PDB entry 1XFW | X-ray diffraction, 3.40 A resolution | chains A and O

[Chain A]
Name: Calmodulin-sensitive adenylate cyclase
Source organism: Bacillus anthracis
Notes: EC 4.6.1.1
UniProtKB: P40136 (CYAA_BACAN); residues 33-800 here = UniProt positions 33-800
Sequence (777 residues; each row starts with the number of its first residue):
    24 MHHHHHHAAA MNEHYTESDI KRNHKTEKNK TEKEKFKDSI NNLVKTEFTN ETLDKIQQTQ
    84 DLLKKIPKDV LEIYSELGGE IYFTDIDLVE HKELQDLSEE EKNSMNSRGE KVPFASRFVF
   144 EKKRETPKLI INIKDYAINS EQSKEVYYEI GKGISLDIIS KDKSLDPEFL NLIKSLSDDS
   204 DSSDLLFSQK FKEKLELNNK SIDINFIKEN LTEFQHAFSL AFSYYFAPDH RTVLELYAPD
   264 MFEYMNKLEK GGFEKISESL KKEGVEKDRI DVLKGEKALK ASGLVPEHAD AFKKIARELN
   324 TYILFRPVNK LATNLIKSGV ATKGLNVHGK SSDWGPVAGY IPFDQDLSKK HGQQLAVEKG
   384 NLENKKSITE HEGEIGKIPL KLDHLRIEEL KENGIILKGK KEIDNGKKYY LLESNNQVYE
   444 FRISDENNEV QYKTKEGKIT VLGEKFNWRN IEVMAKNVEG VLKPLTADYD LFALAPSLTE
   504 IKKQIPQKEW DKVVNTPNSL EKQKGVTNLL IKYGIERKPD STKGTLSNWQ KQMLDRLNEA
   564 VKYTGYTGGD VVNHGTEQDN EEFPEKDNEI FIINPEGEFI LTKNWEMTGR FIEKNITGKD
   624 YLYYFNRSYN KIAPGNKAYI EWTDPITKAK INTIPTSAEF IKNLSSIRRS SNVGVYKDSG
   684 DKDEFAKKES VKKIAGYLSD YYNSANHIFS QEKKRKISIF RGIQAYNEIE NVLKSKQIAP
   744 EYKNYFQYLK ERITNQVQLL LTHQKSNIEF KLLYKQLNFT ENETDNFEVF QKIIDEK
Disordered / not traced: 24-63, 799-800
Differences from the reference sequence: initiating methionine (24); expression tag (25-30); cloning artifact (31-32)
Ion coordination: Mg2+: Asp491, Asp493, His577
Ligand contacts: adenosine-3',5'-cyclic-monophosphate (CMP): Arg329, Lys346, Leu348, Asp493, Lys546, Gly547, Thr548, His577, Gly578, Thr579, Glu580, Asp582, Asn583
Swiss-Prot annotation at these positions:
  - active site: His351 (Proton acceptor)
  - binding site (Mg(2+)): Asp491, Asp493, His577
  - binding site (3',5'-cyclic AMP): Thr548, His577 to Thr579
  - mutagenesis: Val169 (V169A: No effect), Tyr170 (Y170A: Loss of cytotoxicity due to inability to bind PA), Tyr171 (Y171A: Loss of cytotoxicity due to inability to bind PA), Glu172 (E172A: No effect), Ile173 (I173A: Loss of cytotoxicity due to inability to bind PA), Gly174 (G174A: No effect), Lys175 (K175A: Loss of cytotoxicity due to inability to bind PA), Arg329 (R329M: Great decrease in activity), Lys346 (K346M/R: Loss of activity; K346Q: Loss of activity due to inability to bind the substrate), Lys353 (K353M/R/A: Loss of activity), Glu436 (E436Q: Decreases activity), Glu443 (E443Q: Decreases activity), 12 further mutagenesis entries in UniProt
From the paper describing this entry:
  - catalytic residues: Asp491, His577 (by similarity / conservation)
  - catalytic residues: Asn583 (proposed by the authors, not directly observed)
  - mutagenesis - H351A (200-fold), H351R (200-fold): decreased catalytic activity
  - mutagenesis - H351K: unchanged catalytic activity

[Chain O]
Name: Calmodulin 2
Source organism: Homo sapiens
UniProtKB: P62158 (CALM_HUMAN); residues 0-148 here correspond to UniProt positions 1-149 (UniProt number = residue number + 1)
Sequence (149 residues; each row starts with the number of its first residue; numbering starts at 0):
     0 MADQLTEEQI AEFKEAFSLF DKDGDGTITT KELGTVMRSL GQNPTEAELQ DMINEVDADG
    60 NGTIDFPEFL TMMARKMKDT DSEEEIREAF RVFDKDGNGY ISAAELRHVM TNLGEKLTDE
   120 EVDQMIREAD IDGDGQVNYE EFVQMMTAK
Disordered / not traced: 0-2
Ion coordination: Ca2+ site 1: Asp20, Asp22, Asp24, Thr26; Ca2+ site 2: Asp93, Asp95, Asn97, Tyr99, Glu104; Ca2+ site 3: Asp129, Asp131, Asp133, Gln135, Glu140

[Interface between chain A and chain O]
Residue-residue contacts (101):
  Leu501(A) - Val108(O)  hydrophobic
  Leu501(A) - Leu112(O)  hydrophobic
  Thr502(A) - Asn111(O)
  Lys505(A) - Leu112(O)
  Lys505(A) - Gly113(O)
  Trp513(A) - Leu112(O)
  Trp513(A) - Gly113(O)
  Trp513(A) - Glu114(O)
  Val517(A) - Glu114(O)
  Ser522(A) - Glu120(O)
  Ser522(A) - Gln123(O)
  Ser522(A) - Met124(O)
  Leu523(A) - Glu127(O)
  Leu523(A) - Met144(O)  hydrophobic
  Lys525(A) - Glu114(O)  salt bridge
  Lys525(A) - Leu116(O)
  Gln526(A) - Leu105(O)
  Gln526(A) - Met124(O)
  Gln526(A) - Met144(O)
  Lys527(A) - Met144(O)
  Lys527(A) - Met145(O)
  Val529(A) - Met109(O)  hydrophobic
  Thr530(A) - Ala88(O)
  Thr530(A) - Phe92(O)
  Thr530(A) - Met145(O)
  Leu533(A) - Phe92(O)  hydrophobic
  Leu533(A) - Leu112(O)  hydrophobic
  Ile534(A) - Glu84(O)
  Ile534(A) - Ile85(O)
  Ile534(A) - Ala88(O)  hydrophobic
  Ile538(A) - Glu87(O)
  Ile538(A) - Ala88(O)
  Glu539(A) - Glu84(O)
  Arg540(A) - Glu87(O)  salt bridge
  Thr620(A) - Lys94(O)
  Gly621(A) - Lys94(O)
  Asp623(A) - Lys94(O)
  Asp623(A) - His107(O)  salt bridge
  Asp623(A) - Asn111(O)
  Leu625(A) - Val91(O)  hydrophobic
  Phe628(A) - Arg90(O)
  Arg630(A) - Glu83(O)
  Arg630(A) - Glu84(O)  salt bridge
  Arg630(A) - Glu87(O)  salt bridge
  Asp647(A) - Arg90(O)  salt bridge
  Pro648(A) - Asp93(O)
  Pro648(A) - Gly96(O)
  Pro648(A) - Gly98(O)
  Ile649(A) - Arg86(O)
  Ile649(A) - Phe89(O)  hydrophobic
  Ile649(A) - Tyr138(O)  hydrophobic
  Lys651(A) - Gly96(O)
  Ala652(A) - Asn97(O)
  Ala652(A) - Tyr99(O)  hydrophobic
  Thr656(A) - Glu139(O)
  Thr659(A) - Glu139(O)
  Ser660(A) - Ser38(O)  hydrogen bond (side chain-backbone)
  Ala661(A) - Ser38(O)  hydrogen bond (backbone-backbone)
  Ala661(A) - Leu39(O)
  Ala661(A) - Gly40(O)
  Ile664(A) - Ala15(O)  hydrophobic
  Ile664(A) - Ser38(O)
  Lys665(A) - Glu11(O)  salt bridge
  Leu667(A) - Glu14(O)
  Ser668(A) - Ala10(O)  hydrogen bond (side chain-backbone)
  Ser668(A) - Glu11(O)  hydrogen bond (side chain-backbone)
  Ser668(A) - Glu14(O)  hydrogen bond (backbone-side chain)
  Arg671(A) - Glu14(O)  salt bridge
  Arg672(A) - Glu6(O)  salt bridge
  Tyr679(A) - Ser17(O)
  Tyr679(A) - Leu18(O)  hydrogen bond (side chain-backbone)
  Lys691(A) - Ser17(O)
  Lys691(A) - Leu18(O)
  Lys691(A) - Asp20(O)  hydrogen bond (side chain-backbone)
  Lys691(A) - Lys21(O)
  Val694(A) - Leu18(O)  hydrophobic
  Lys695(A) - Leu18(O)
  Lys695(A) - Phe19(O)
  Ala698(A) - Phe19(O)  hydrophobic
  Tyr704(A) - Ile130(O)
  Tyr704(A) - Asp131(O)  hydrogen bond
  Tyr705(A) - Glu139(O)
  Asn706(A) - Ile130(O)
  Ser707(A) - Gln143(O)  hydrogen bond
  Asn709(A) - Ile130(O)
  Gln714(A) - Arg126(O)
  Gln714(A) - Asp129(O)  hydrogen bond
  Gln714(A) - Gly132(O)
  Lys717(A) - Asp129(O)
  Lys717(A) - Ile130(O)
  Lys717(A) - Asp131(O)
  Lys717(A) - Gly132(O)
  Arg718(A) - Asp131(O)
  Arg718(A) - Gly132(O)  hydrogen bond (side chain-backbone)
  Ser721(A) - Ile130(O)
  Ser721(A) - Asp131(O)
  Gln759(A) - Asp131(O)
  Leu762(A) - Tyr99(O)
  Leu763(A) - Asp131(O)
  Leu763(A) - Asp133(O)
  His766(A) - Asp133(O)
Interface residues without a listed pair, chain A (65 interface residues in all): Asn521, Lys622, Tyr626, Tyr627, Asn655, Glu662, Val678, Asp681, His710
Interface residues without a listed pair, chain O (58 interface residues in all): Gly23, Ala128, Gly134, Phe141, Ala147

[In short]
65 residues of chain A and 58 residues of chain O are in contact, with 11 hydrogen bonds and 9 salt bridges.
Polar pairs include Lys525(A)-Glu114(O), Arg540(A)-Glu87(O) and Asp623(A)-His107(O). Bound to chain A:
adenosine-3',5'-cyclic-monophosphate. The paper reports catalytic residues Asp491(A), His577(A) and Asn583(A);
H351A and H351R of chain A reduce catalytic activity.
Chain A is Calmodulin-sensitive adenylate cyclase (Bacillus anthracis) and chain O is Calmodulin 2 (Homo
sapiens); the structure, Crystal structure of anthrax edema factor (EF) in complex with calmodulin and 3'5'
cyclic AMP (cAMP), was determined by X-ray diffraction, deposited together with 1XFU, 1XFV, 1XFX, 1XFY, 1XFZ
and 1Y0V.
